PDB entry 8AC1 | electron microscopy, 4.06 A resolution (low resolution: residue-level contacts below are approximate; hydrogen-bond / salt-bridge calls are withheld) | chains D and T of the 8 polymer chains in the assembly

[Chain D]
Protein: DNA-directed RNA polymerase subunit beta'
Source organism: Escherichia coli K-12
Notes: EC 2.7.7.6
Reference sequence: P0A8T8 (RPOC_ECO57); residues 1-1406 here = UniProt positions 1-1406
Amino-acid sequence (1406 residues; each row starts with the number of its first residue):
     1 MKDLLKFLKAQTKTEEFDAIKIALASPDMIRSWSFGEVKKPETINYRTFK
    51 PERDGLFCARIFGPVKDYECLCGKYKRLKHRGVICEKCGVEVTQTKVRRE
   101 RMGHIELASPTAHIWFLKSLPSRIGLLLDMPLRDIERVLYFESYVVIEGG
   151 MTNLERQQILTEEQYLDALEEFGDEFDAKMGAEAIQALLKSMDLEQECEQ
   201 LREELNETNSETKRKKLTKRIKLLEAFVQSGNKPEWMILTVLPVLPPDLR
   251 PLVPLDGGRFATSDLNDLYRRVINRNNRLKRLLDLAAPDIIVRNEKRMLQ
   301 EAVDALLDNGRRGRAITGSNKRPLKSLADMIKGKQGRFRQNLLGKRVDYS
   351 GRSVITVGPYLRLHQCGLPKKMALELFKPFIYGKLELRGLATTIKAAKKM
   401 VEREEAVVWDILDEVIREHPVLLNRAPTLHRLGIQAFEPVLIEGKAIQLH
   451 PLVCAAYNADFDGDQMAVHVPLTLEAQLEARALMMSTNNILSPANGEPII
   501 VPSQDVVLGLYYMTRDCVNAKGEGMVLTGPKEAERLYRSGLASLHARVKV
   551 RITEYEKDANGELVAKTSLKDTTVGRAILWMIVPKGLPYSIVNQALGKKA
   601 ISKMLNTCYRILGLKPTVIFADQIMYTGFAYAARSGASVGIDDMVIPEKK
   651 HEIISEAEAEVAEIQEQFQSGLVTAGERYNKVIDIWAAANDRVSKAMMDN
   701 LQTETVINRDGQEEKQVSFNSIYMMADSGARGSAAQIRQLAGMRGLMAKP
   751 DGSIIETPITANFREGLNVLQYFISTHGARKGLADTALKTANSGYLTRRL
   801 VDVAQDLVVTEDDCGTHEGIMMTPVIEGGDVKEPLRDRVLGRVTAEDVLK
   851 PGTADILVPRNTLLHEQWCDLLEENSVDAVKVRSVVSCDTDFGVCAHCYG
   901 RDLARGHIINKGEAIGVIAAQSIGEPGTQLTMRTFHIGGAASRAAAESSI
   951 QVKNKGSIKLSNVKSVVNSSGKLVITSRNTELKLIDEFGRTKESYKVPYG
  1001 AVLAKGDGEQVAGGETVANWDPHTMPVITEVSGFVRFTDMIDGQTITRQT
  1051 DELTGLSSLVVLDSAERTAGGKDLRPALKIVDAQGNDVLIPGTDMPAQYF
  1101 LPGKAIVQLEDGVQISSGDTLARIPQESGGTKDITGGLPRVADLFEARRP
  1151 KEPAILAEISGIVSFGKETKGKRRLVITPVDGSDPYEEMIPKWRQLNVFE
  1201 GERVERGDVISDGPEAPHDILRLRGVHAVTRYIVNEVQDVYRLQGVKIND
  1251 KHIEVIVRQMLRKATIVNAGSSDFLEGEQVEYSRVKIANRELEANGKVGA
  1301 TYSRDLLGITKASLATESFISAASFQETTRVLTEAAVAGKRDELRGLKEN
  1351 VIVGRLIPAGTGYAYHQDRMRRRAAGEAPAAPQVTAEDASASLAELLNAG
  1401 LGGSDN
Not modelled in the structure: 1-15, 934-947, 1023, 1127-1134, 1376-1406
Bound ions: Zn2+ site 1: Cys70, Cys72, Cys85, Cys88; Mg2+ near Asp464 (its only coordinating residue here); Zn2+ site 2: Cys814, Cys888, Cys895, Cys898
Curated features (UniProtKB/Swiss-Prot):
  - binding site (Zn(2+)): Cys70, Cys72, Cys85, Cys88, Cys814, Cys888, Cys895, Cys898
  - binding site (Mg(2+)): Asp460, Asp462, Asp464
  - modified residue: Lys972 (N6-acetyllysine)

[Chain T]
Molecule: DNA Template strand
Sequence (295 nucleotides; each row starts with the number of its first residue):
     1 GCCGTGACTAAAXXCAAAAAAGCCTTCTCGCTAATGTTGTGAAAGATTGG
    51 GACACACGCCATCTGGTAAACCACAGTGCGGTCGCTCCGGCAGAATTATT
   101 ATAAGCATGGTGGTGTTTCCCCGTGTCCCTCTCGATGGGCTTATGATGTA
   151 CTTAAAGTTCATTAATGTAAAGTACCAATAGTACATTTTATGGGTATAAA
   201 AAGCTCACTACATCATAAGTTAGTGAACTTTAAGGAAATTTATTTTTGGT
   251 ACCGAGCTCGAATTCACTGGCCGTCGTTTTACAACGTCGTGACTG
Not modelled in the structure: 1-3, 11-14, 24-295
Modified residues: IGU (2'-deoxyisoguanine-5'-monophosphate) at position 13; IGU (2'-deoxyisoguanine-5'-monophosphate) at position 14

[Chain D / chain T interface]
Contacting residue pairs - 8 pairs, chain D then chain T:
  Arg311(D) - DT9(T)
  Lys332(D) - DA10(T)
  Arg352(D) - DA16(T)
  Arg352(D) - DA17(T)
  Phe1325(D) - DA10(T)
  Gln1326(D) - DA10(T)
  Glu1327(D) - DT9(T)
  Glu1327(D) - DA10(T)
Also at the interface, not in a pair above, chain D (8 interface residues in all): Arg346, Ala426
Also at the interface, not in a pair above, chain T (5 interface residues in all): DC15

[Summary]
Chain D and chain T form an interface of 8 and 5 residues respectively. Cys70(D), Cys72(D), Cys85(D) and
Cys88(D) coordinate Zn2+ site 1. Cys814(D), Cys888(D), Cys895(D) and Cys898(D) form the Zn2+ site 2. From
UniProt: 8 Zn2+-binding residues and 3 Mg2+-binding residues on chain D.
Here chain D is DNA-directed RNA polymerase subunit beta' (Escherichia coli K-12) and chain T is DNA Template
strand. Entry 8AC1 (RNA polymerase at U-rich pause bound to non-regulatory RNA - inactive, open clamp state)
was determined by electron microscopy, deposited together with 8ABY, 8ABZ, 8AC0, 8AC2, 8ACP and 8AD1.
